6IQ4 - chains G and J of the 10 polymer chains in the assembly; structure by X-ray diffraction, 2.25 A resolution.

== Chain G ==
Protein: Histone H2A type 1-B/E
Organism: Homo sapiens
UniProtKB: P04908 (H2A1B_HUMAN); residues 14-119 here correspond to UniProt positions 15-120 (UniProt number = residue number + 1)
Chain sequence (106 residues; numbered 14 to 119; the number before each row is that of its first residue):
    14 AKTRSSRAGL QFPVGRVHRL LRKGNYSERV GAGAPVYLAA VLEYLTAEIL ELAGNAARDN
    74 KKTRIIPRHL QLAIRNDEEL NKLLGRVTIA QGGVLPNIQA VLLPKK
Metal / ion sites: Ru ion: Glu61, Glu64
Ligand contacts: D0X ([Ru(eta(6)-p-cymene)Cl-2(pta)): Tyr57, Ala60, Glu61, Glu64
Curated features (UniProtKB/Swiss-Prot):
  - modified residue: Lys36 (N6-(2-hydroxyisobutyryl)lysine), Lys74 (N6-(2-hydroxyisobutyryl)lysine), Lys75 (N6-(2-hydroxyisobutyryl)lysine), Lys95 (N6-(2-hydroxyisobutyryl)lysine), Gln104 (N5-methylglutamine), Lys118 (N6-(2-hydroxyisobutyryl)lysine), Lys119 (N6-crotonyllysine)
  - cross-link (Glycyl lysine isopeptide (Lys-Gly)): Lys15 (interchain with G-Cter in ubiquitin), Lys119 (interchain with G-Cter in ubiquitin)

== Chain J ==
Molecule: 145-nt DNA strand
Organism: Homo sapiens
Sequence (145 nucleotides; numbered -72 to 72; the number before each row is that of its first residue; numbers below 1 keep their minus sign (DA-72 is residue -72)):
   -72 ATCAATATCC ACCTGCAGAT ACTACCAAAA GTGTATTTGG AAACTGCTCC ATCAAAAGGC
   -12 ATGTTCAGCT GATTCAGCTG AACATGCCTT TTGATGGAGC AGTTTCCAAA TACACTTTTG
    48 GTAGTATCTG CAGGTGGATA TTGAT
Metal / ion sites: Mg2+ near DG60 (its only coordinating residue here)

== How chain G and chain J interact ==
Pairs across the interface (14):
  Ala14(G) with DA-43(J), phosphate contact; DG-42(J), phosphate contact
  Lys15(G) with DA-43(J), phosphate contact; DG-42(J), hydrogen bond to the phosphate
  Thr16(G) with DA-43(J), phosphate contact
  Arg17(G) with DA-43(J), salt bridge to the phosphate
  Arg20(G) with DG-42(J), salt bridge to the phosphate
  Gly28(G) with DA-44(J), sugar contact; DA-43(J), phosphate contact
  Arg29(G) with DA-44(J), sugar contact
  Arg32(G) with DA-44(J), salt bridge to the phosphate
  Arg42(G) with DT-36(J), hydrogen bond to the sugar; DT-35(J), sugar contact
  Arg77(G) with DA-54(J), sugar contact
Also at the interface, not in a pair above, chain J (7 interface residues in all): DT-37

== Overview ==
The interface between chain G and chain J involves 10 residues on one side and 7 on the other; the contacts
include 2 hydrogen bonds and 3 salt bridges. Among the polar pairs are Arg42(G)-DT-36(J), Lys15(G)-DG-42(J)
and Arg17(G)-DA-43(J). Chain G binds compound D0X.
Here chain G is Histone H2A type 1-B/E and chain J is a 145-nt DNA strand, both from Homo sapiens. Entry 6IQ4
(Nucleosome core particle cross-linked with a hetero-binuclear molecule possessing RAPTA and gold(I)
4-(diphenylphosphino)benzoic acid groups) was determined by X-ray diffraction.
